1HLZ - chains C and A of the 4 polymer chains in the assembly; structure by X-ray diffraction, 2.80 A resolution.

[Chain C]
Molecule: 20-nt DNA strand
Sequence (20 nucleotides; numbered 600 to 619; the number before each row is that of its first residue):
   600 CAACTAGGTC ACTAGGTCAG

[Chain A]
Molecule: Orphan nuclear receptor NR1D1
Organism: Homo sapiens
Notes: fragment: dna-binding domain plus c-terminal extension
Reference sequence: P20393 (NR1D1_HUMAN); the construct lacks a stretch of the UniProt sequence, so the offset changes along the chain: -8 to 33 = UniProt 123-164; 34-84 = UniProt 166-216
Amino-acid sequence (94 residues; row label = number of the first residue in the row; numbers below 1 keep their minus sign (Thr-8 is residue -8)):
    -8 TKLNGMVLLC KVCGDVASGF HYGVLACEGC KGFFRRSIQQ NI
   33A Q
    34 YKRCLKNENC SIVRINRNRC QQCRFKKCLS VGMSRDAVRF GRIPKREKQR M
Disordered / not traced: -8 to -3, 78-84
Differences from the reference sequence: cloning artifact (16)
Metal / ion sites: Zn2+ site 1: Cys1, Cys4, Cys18, Cys21; Zn2+ site 2: Cys37, Cys43, Cys53, Cys56

[Chain C / chain A interface]
Contacting residue pairs - 20 pairs, chain C then chain A:
  DA610(C) - Arg75(A)  phosphate contact
  DC611(C) - Gly74(A)  sugar contact
  DC611(C) - Arg75(A)  sugar contact
  DC611(C) - Ile76(A)  hydrogen bond to the phosphate
  DT612(C) - Gly10(A)  phosphate contact
  DT612(C) - Phe11(A)  hydrogen bond to the phosphate
  DT612(C) - His12(A)  sugar contact
  DT612(C) - Arg72(A)  sugar contact
  DA613(C) - Phe11(A)  phosphate contact
  DA613(C) - His12(A)  salt bridge to the phosphate
  DA613(C) - Tyr13(A)  phosphate contact
  DA613(C) - Lys22(A)  base contact
  DA613(C) - Val71(A)  phosphate contact
  DA613(C) - Phe73(A)  sugar contact
  DG614(C) - Tyr13(A)  phosphate contact
  DG614(C) - Lys22(A)  hydrogen bond to the base
  DG614(C) - Arg26(A)  sugar contact
  DG614(C) - Arg68(A)  salt bridge to the phosphate
  DG615(C) - Arg26(A)  hydrogen bond to the base
  DT616(C) - Arg26(A)  base contact

[Summary]
The interface between chain C and chain A involves 7 residues on one side and 13 on the other; the contacts
include 4 hydrogen bonds and 2 salt bridges. Polar contacts include DG614(C)-Lys22(A), DG615(C)-Arg26(A) and
DC611(C)-Ile76(A). Cys1(A), Cys4(A), Cys18(A) and Cys21(A) coordinate Zn2+ site 1.
Here chain C is a 20-nt DNA strand and chain A is Orphan nuclear receptor NR1D1 (Homo sapiens). Entry 1HLZ
(Crystal structure of the orphan nuclear receptor rev-erb(alpha) DNA-binding domain bound to its cognate
response element) was determined by X-ray diffraction, deposited together with 1GA5.
